4Y8M - chains H and I of the 28 polymer chains in the assembly; structure by X-ray diffraction, 2.80 A resolution.

== Chain H ==
Name: Proteasome subunit beta type-2
Source organism: Saccharomyces cerevisiae S288c
Notes: EC 3.4.25.1
Reference sequence: P25043 (PSB2_YEAST); residues 1-232 here correspond to UniProt positions 30-261 (UniProt number = residue number + 29)
Chain sequence (232 residues; row label = number of the first residue in the row):
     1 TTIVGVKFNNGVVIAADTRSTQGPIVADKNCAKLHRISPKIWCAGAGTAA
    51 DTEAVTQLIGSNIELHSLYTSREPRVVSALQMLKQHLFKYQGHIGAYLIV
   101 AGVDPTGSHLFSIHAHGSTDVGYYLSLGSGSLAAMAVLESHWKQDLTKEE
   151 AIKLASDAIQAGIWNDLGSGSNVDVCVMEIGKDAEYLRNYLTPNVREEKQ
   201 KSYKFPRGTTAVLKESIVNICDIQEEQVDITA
Disordered / not traced: 227-232
Metal / ion sites: Mg2+: Gln91 (shared with 1 residue of chain N)
UniProt features mapped onto this chain:
  - active site: Thr1 (Nucleophile)

== Chain I ==
Name: Proteasome subunit beta type-3
Source organism: Saccharomyces cerevisiae S288c
Notes: EC 3.4.25.1
Reference sequence: P25451 (PSB3_YEAST); residues 0-204 here correspond to UniProt positions 1-205 (UniProt number = residue number + 1)
Chain sequence (205 residues; each row starts with the number of its first residue; numbering starts at 0):
     0 MSDPSSINGGIVVAMTGKDCVAIACDLRLGSQSLGVSNKFEKIFHYGHVF
    50 LGITGLATDVTTLNEMFRYKTNLYKLKEERAIEPETFTQLVSSSLYERRF
   100 GPYFVGPVVAGINSKSGKPFIAGFDLIGCIDEAKDFIVSGTASDQLFGMC
   150 ESLYEPNLEPEDLFETISQALLNAADRDALSGWGAVVYIIKKDEVVKRYL
   200 KMRQD
Disordered / not traced: 0
Metal / ion sites: Mg2+ site 1: Ala174, Asp177, Ser180; Mg2+ site 2: Asp204 (shared with 3 residues of chain Y)
UniProt features mapped onto this chain:
  - modified residue: Ser30 (Phosphoserine)
  - cross-link: Lys69 (Glycyl lysine isopeptide (Lys-Gly) (interchain with G-Cter in ubiquitin))

== Chain H / chain I interface ==
Residue-residue contacts (59; chain H residue first):
  Ile25(H) with Asp143(I); Phe146(I), hydrophobic
  Val26(H) with Phe146(I)
  Ala27(H) with Asp130(I); Phe146(I)
  Asp28(H) with Asp130(I)
  Lys29(H) with Glu150(I), salt bridge
  Ala49(H) with Cys128(I), hydrophobic
  Ala50(H) with Tyr95(I); Ile126(I), hydrophobic; Cys128(I), hydrophobic
  Asp51(H) with Tyr95(I), hydrogen bond; Arg98(I), salt bridge
  Ala54(H) with Tyr95(I)
  Tyr90(H) with Phe99(I), hydrophobic
  His93(H) with Arg98(I), hydrogen bond (backbone-side chain); Phe99(I)
  Arg196(H) with Glu150(I), salt bridge
  Lys199(H) with Glu150(I); Ser151(I); Tyr153(I)
  Ser202(H) with Glu154(I), hydrogen bond
  Tyr203(H) with Ser151(I); Leu152(I), hydrophobic
  Lys204(H) with Asp161(I), salt bridge
  Phe205(H) with Leu152(I), hydrophobic; Gln168(I)
  Arg207(H) with Glu160(I), salt bridge; Asp161(I), salt bridge
  Gly208(H) with Glu164(I), hydrogen bond (backbone-side chain)
  Thr209(H) with Glu164(I)
  Thr210(H) with Glu164(I), hydrogen bond; Ser167(I); Gln168(I), hydrogen bond; Leu199(I)
  Ala211(H) with Leu199(I); Lys200(I), hydrogen bond (backbone-backbone)
  Val212(H) with Phe163(I), hydrophobic; Tyr198(I)
  Leu213(H) with Tyr198(I), hydrogen bond (backbone-backbone); Leu199(I); Lys200(I)
  Lys214(H) with Lys196(I); Arg197(I); Tyr198(I), hydrogen bond (backbone-backbone)
  Glu215(H) with Lys196(I); Arg197(I), salt bridge
  Ser216(H) with Val195(I); Lys196(I), hydrogen bond (backbone-backbone)
  Ile217(H) with Val194(I)
  Val218(H) with His44(I); Tyr187(I), hydrophobic; Val194(I), hydrogen bond (backbone-backbone); Lys196(I)
  Asn219(H) with His44(I)
  Ile220(H) with Gly46(I); Phe49(I), hydrophobic; Val194(I), hydrophobic
  Asp222(H) with Lys74(I), salt bridge
Also at the interface, not in a pair above, chain H (35 interface residues in all): Thr48, Ile94, Pro206
Also at the interface, not in a pair above, chain I (37 interface residues in all): His47, Ala132, Leu157, Glu158, Thr165, Leu171

== Overview ==
35 residues of chain H face 37 of chain I across their interface; the contacts include 11 hydrogen bonds and 8
salt bridges. Polar contacts include Lys29(H)-Glu150(I), Asp51(H)-Arg98(I) and Arg196(H)-Glu150(I). From
UniProt: active-site residue Thr1(H) on chain H.
Here chain H is Proteasome subunit beta type-2 and chain I is Proteasome subunit beta type-3, both from
Saccharomyces cerevisiae S288c. Entry 4Y8M (Yeast 20S proteasome beta7-delta7_Cter mutant) was determined by
X-ray diffraction together with 4Y69, 4Y6A, 4Y6V, 4Y6Z, 4Y70, 4Y74 and 34 further entries from the same study.
